Entry 2OC7 (X-ray diffraction, 2.70 A resolution); this record covers chains C and D of the 4 polymer chains in the assembly.

Chain C:
Molecule: Hepatitis C Virus
Organism: Hepatitis C virus
UniProt: Q9ELS8 (Q9ELS8_9HEPC); residues 1-181 here correspond to UniProt positions 1027-1207 (UniProt number = residue number + 1026)
Amino-acid sequence (200 residues; row label = number of the first residue in the row; numbers below 1 keep their minus sign (Met-10 is residue -10)):
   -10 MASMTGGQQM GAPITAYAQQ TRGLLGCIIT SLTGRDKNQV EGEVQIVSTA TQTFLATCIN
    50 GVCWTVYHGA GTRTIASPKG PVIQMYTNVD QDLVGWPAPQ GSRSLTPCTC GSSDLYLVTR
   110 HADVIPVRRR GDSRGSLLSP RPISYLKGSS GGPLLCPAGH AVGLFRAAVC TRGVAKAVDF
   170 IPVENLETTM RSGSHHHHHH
Unresolved in the structure: -10 to 28, 180-189
Construct notes: cloning artifact (-10 to 0, 182-183); conflict Arg119 (Gln1145 in Q9ELS8); expression tag (184-189)
Ligand contacts: Zn2+ (ZN): Cys97, Thr98, Cys99, Gly100, Cys145, Ala147, His149

Chain D:
Molecule: Hepatitis C Virus
Notes: engineered mutation(s): C22S
UniProt: Q9QP06 (Q9QP06_9HEPC); residues 21-39 here correspond to UniProt positions 1678-1696 (UniProt number = residue number + 1657)
Amino-acid sequence (23 residues; numbered 19 to 41; the number before each row is that of its first residue):
    19 KKGSVVIVGR IVLSGKPAII PKK
Unresolved in the structure: 19-20, 37-41
Construct notes: cloning artifact (19-20, 40-41)

How chain C and chain D interact:
Pairs across the interface (40; chain C residue first):
  Val29(C) with Arg28(D), hydrogen bond (backbone-side chain); Val30(D), hydrophobic; Lys34(D); Pro35(D)
  Glu30(C) with Val30(D)
  Gly31(C) with Ile29(D)
  Glu32(C) with Ile29(D), hydrogen bond (backbone-backbone); Val30(D); Leu31(D), hydrogen bond (side chain-backbone)
  Val33(C) with Arg28(D); Ile29(D), hydrogen bond (backbone-backbone); Leu31(D), hydrophobic
  Gln34(C) with Ile25(D); Gly27(D)
  Ile35(C) with Ile25(D); Val26(D), hydrogen bond (backbone-backbone); Gly27(D), hydrogen bond (backbone-backbone)
  Val36(C) with Val23(D), hydrophobic; Val24(D)
  Ser37(C) with Val23(D); Val24(D), hydrogen bond (backbone-backbone); Val26(D)
  Ala59(C) with Val23(D), hydrophobic
  Arg62(C) with Gly21(D); Ser22(D); Val23(D)
  Thr63(C) with Gly21(D); Ser22(D), hydrogen bond; Val23(D), hydrogen bond (backbone-backbone)
  Ile64(C) with Val23(D); Ile25(D), hydrophobic
  Ala65(C) with Val23(D), hydrogen bond (backbone-backbone)
  Pro70(C) with Ser22(D)
  Trp85(C) with Val23(D), hydrophobic
  Pro88(C) with Ile25(D), hydrophobic
  Gly90(C) with Arg28(D), hydrogen bond (backbone-side chain)
  Leu94(C) with Leu31(D), hydrophobic
  Thr108(C) with Ile29(D)
  Ala111(C) with Ile29(D)
  Leu144(C) with Leu31(D), hydrophobic
Also at the interface, not in a pair above, chain C (27 interface residues in all): Thr38, Phe43, Val107, Arg109, Pro142
Also at the interface, not in a pair above, chain D (14 interface residues in all): Ala36

In short:
27 residues of chain C face 14 of chain D across their interface; the contacts include 11 hydrogen bonds.
Among the polar pairs are Val29(C)-Arg28(D), Glu32(C)-Leu31(D) and Thr63(C)-Ser22(D). Chain C binds Zn2+.
Here chain C is Hepatitis C Virus (Hepatitis C virus) and chain D is Hepatitis C Virus. Entry 2OC7 (Structure
of Hepatitis C Viral NS3 protease domain complexed with NS4A peptide and ketoamide SCH571696) was determined
by X-ray diffraction together with 2O8M, 2OBO, 2OBQ, 2OC0, 2OC1 and 2OC8 from the same study.
